4ZHB - chains A and B; structure by X-ray diffraction, 1.30 A resolution.

== Chain A ==
Name: Ankyrin repeat-containing protein
Organism: Legionella pneumophila subsp. pneumophila (strain Philadelphia 1 / ATCC 33152 / DSM 7513)
Notes: fragment: N-terminal domain
Reference sequence: Q5ZYD6 (Q5ZYD6_LEGPH); numbering as in UniProt (aligned over 1-114)
Amino-acid sequence (114 residues; each row starts with the number of its first residue):
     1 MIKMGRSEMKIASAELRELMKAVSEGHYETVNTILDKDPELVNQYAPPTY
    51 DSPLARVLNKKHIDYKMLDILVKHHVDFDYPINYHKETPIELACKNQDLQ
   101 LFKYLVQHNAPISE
Not modelled in the structure: 1-10
Modified positions: Mse1, Mse4, Mse9 (selenomethionine); Mse20, Mse67 (selenomethionine; parent Met)

== Chain B ==
Name: 5-residue peptide
Organism: Escherichia coli
Amino-acid sequence (5 residues; each row starts with the number of its first residue):
     1 VDAVN

== How chain A and chain B interact ==
Contacting residue pairs - 7 pairs, chain A then chain B:
  I11(A) - N5(B)
  A12(A) - N5(B)
  N43(A) - V1(B)  hydrogen bond (backbone-backbone)
  Q44(A) - V1(B)
  Y45(A) - V1(B)  hydrogen bond (backbone-backbone)
  Y45(A) - D2(B)
  Y45(A) - A3(B)  hydrogen bond (backbone-backbone)
Interface residues without a listed pair, chain A (9 interface residues in all): S13, L16, A46, P47
Interface residues without a listed pair, chain B (5 interface residues in all): V4

== Overview ==
Chain A and chain B form an interface of 9 and 5 residues respectively; the contacts include 3 hydrogen bonds.
The backbones hydrogen-bond at N43(A)-V1(B), Y45(A)-V1(B) and Y45(A)-A3(B).
Here chain A is Ankyrin repeat-containing protein (Legionella pneumophila subsp. pneumophila (strain
Philadelphia 1 / ATCC 33152 / DSM 7513)) and chain B is a 5-residue peptide (Escherichia coli). Entry 4ZHB
(N-terminal structure of ankyrin repeat-containing protein legA11 from Legionella pneumophila) was determined
by X-ray diffraction.
